Entry 8TSW (electron microscopy, 3.10 A resolution); this record covers chains C and F of the 12 polymer chains in the assembly.

== Chain C ==
Molecule: Transport permease protein
From: Caldimonas thermodepolymerans
UniProtKB: A0A2S5T447 (A0A2S5T447_9BURK); residues 4-271 here correspond to UniProt positions 2-269 (UniProt number = residue number - 2)
Sequence (274 residues; row label = number of the first residue in the row; numbers below 1 keep their minus sign (Met-2 is residue -2)):
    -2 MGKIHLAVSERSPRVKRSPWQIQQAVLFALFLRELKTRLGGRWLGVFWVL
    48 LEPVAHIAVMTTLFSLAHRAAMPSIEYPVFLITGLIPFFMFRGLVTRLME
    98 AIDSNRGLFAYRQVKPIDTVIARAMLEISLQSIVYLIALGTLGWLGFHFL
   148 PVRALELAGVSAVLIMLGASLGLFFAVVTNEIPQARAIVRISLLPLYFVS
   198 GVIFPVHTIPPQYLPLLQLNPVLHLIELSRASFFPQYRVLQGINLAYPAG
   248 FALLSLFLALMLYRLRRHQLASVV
Not modelled in the structure: -2 to 13, 269-271
Differences from the reference sequence: initiating methionine (-2); expression tag (-1 to 3)
What the authors report for this chain:
  - mutagenesis - R89K: decreased stability

== Chain F ==
Molecule: Capsular biosynthesis protein
From: Caldimonas thermodepolymerans
UniProtKB: A0A2S5T4A0 (A0A2S5T4A0_9BURK); residues 3-371 here correspond to UniProt positions 2-370 (UniProt number = residue number - 1)
Sequence (390 residues; each row starts with the number of its first residue; numbers below 1 keep their minus sign (Met-2 is residue -2)):
    -2 MGKIHMKLVSRLTAKRLQWALVYLPMLVATVYFLVFSADRYVSESVITVR
    48 QTSSNAPTGGMSGAALLLAGLTPASREDTCYLQTYIHSMGLLQKLDQQLK
    98 LREHFGTPLRDPLFRLWGGTSQEWFLEYYRSRVEVLMDDICGLLTVRVQG
   148 FEPEFAQALNRAILEESERFVNELSHRMAREQGQFAEAELERATARLQEA
   198 KRQLIAFQAKHKLLDPLAQAQATGTLTAELQAALTRQEAELRNALTYLNE
   248 DSYQVKALRSQINALRQQIDEERLRATAGKNGDRINAVAAEFHDLQLQVG
   298 FAEDAYKLALAAVESARIEATRKLKSLVVVEPPVLPEIAEYPRRWYNLAT
   348 LLVVCCLIYGVVSLVVATIRDHQDGSGSGSHHHHHHHHHH
Not modelled in the structure: -2 to 2, 51-71, 177-320, 372-387
Differences from the reference sequence: initiating methionine (-2); expression tag (-1 to 2, 372-387); conflict Cys77 (Leu76 in A0A2S5T4A0), Cys138 (Ser137 in A0A2S5T4A0)

== Interface between chain C and chain F ==
Pairs across the interface (17; chain C residue first):
  Phe25(C) - Leu361(F)  hydrophobic
  Phe28(C) - Leu361(F)  hydrophobic
  Phe28(C) - Thr365(F)
  Leu29(C) - Thr365(F)
  Leu32(C) - Thr365(F)
  Lys33(C) - His369(F)  hydrogen bond
  Trp40(C) - His369(F)
  Ser126(C) - Leu361(F)
  Ser129(C) - Val358(F)
  Ile130(C) - Val358(F)  hydrophobic
  Arg150(C) - Tyr343(F)
  Ala151(C) - Tyr343(F)  hydrogen bond (backbone-side chain)
  Ala151(C) - Thr347(F)
  Leu152(C) - Tyr343(F)  hydrogen bond (backbone-side chain)
  Leu152(C) - Thr347(F)
  Gln233(C) - Leu133(F)
  Gln233(C) - Met134(F)  hydrogen bond (side chain-backbone)
Other interface residues (no listed pair), chain C (17 interface residues in all): Leu133, Val149, Glu153, Ala155
Other interface residues (no listed pair), chain F (14 interface residues in all): Ala346, Val350, Leu354, Ile355, Val362, Asp368

== In short ==
Chain C and chain F form an interface of 17 and 14 residues respectively; the contacts include 4 hydrogen
bonds. Polar contacts include Lys33(C)-His369(F), Ala151(C)-Tyr343(F) and Leu152(C)-Tyr343(F). From the paper:
R89K of chain C reduces stability.
Here chain C is Transport permease protein and chain F is Capsular biosynthesis protein, both from Caldimonas
thermodepolymerans. Entry 8TSW (S. thermodepolymerans KpsMT-KpsE Apo 1) was determined by electron microscopy
(same publication as 8TSH, 8TSI, 8TSL, 8TT3 and 8TUN).
